PDB entry 8VCJ | electron microscopy, 3.32 A resolution | chains G and X of the 11 polymer chains in the assembly

[Chain G]
Molecule: Transposon Tn7 transposition protein TnsC
From: Escherichia coli
Reference sequence: P05846 (TNSC_ECOLX); numbering as in UniProt (aligned over 1-503)
Chain sequence (523 residues; each row starts with the number of its first residue):
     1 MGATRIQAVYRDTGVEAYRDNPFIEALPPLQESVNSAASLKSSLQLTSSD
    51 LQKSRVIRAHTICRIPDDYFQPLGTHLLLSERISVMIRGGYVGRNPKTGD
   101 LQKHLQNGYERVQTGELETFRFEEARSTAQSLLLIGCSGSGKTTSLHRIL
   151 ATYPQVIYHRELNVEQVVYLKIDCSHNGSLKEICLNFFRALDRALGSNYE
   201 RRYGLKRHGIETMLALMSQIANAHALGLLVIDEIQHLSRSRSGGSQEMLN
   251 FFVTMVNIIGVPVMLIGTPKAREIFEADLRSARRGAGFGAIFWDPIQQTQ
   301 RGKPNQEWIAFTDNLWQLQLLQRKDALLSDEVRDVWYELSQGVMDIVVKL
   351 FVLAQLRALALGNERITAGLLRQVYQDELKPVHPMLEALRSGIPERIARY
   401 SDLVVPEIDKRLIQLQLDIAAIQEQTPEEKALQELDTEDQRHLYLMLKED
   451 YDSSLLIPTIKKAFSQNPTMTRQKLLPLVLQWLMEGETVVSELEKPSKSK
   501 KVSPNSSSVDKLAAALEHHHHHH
Not modelled in the structure: 1, 279-287, 406-523
Sequence notes: engineered mutation Gly2 (Ser in P05846); expression tag (504-523)
Bound ions: Mg2+: Thr143 (together with ATP-gamma-S)
Small-molecule neighbours: ATP-gamma-S (AGS; phosphothiophosphoric acid-adenylate ester): Pro66, Tyr69, Phe70, Gln71, Leu73, His76, Ser138, Gly139, Ser140, Gly141, Lys142, Thr143, Thr144, Glu233, Thr268, Phe311, Met344, Asp345, Val348

[Chain X]
Molecule: Transposon Tn7 transposition protein TnsD
From: Escherichia coli
Reference sequence: P13991 (TNSD_ECOLX); residues 1-318 here = UniProt positions 1-318
Chain sequence (318 residues; row label = number of the first residue in the row):
     1 MRNFPVPYSNELIYSTIARAGVYQGIVSPKQLLDEVYGNRKVVATLGLPS
    51 HLGVIARHLHQTGRYAVQQLIYEHTLFPLYAPFVGKERRDEAIRLMEYQA
   101 QGAVHLMLGVAASRVKSDNRFRYCPDCVALQLNRYGEAFWQRDWYLPALP
   151 YCPKHGALVFFDRAVDDHRHQFWALGHTELLSDYPKDSLSQLTALAAYIA
   201 PLLDAPRAQELSPSLEQWTLFYQRLAQDLGLTKSKHIRHDLVAERVRQTF
   251 SDEALEKLDLKLAENKDTCWLKSIFRKHRKAFSYLQHSIVWQALLPKLTV
   301 IEALQQASALTEHSITTR
Not modelled in the structure: 311-318
Bound ions: Zn2+: Cys124, Cys127, Cys152, His155
Curated features (UniProtKB/Swiss-Prot):
  - DNA-binding region: Tyr222 to Leu241 (H-T-H motif)

[Interface between chain G and chain X]
Residue-residue contacts - 40 pairs, chain G then chain X:
  Gly99(G) with Tyr135(X)
  Gln102(G) with Tyr8(X); Tyr23(X); Tyr135(X); Glu137(X)
  Leu105(G) with Val22(X); Tyr23(X), hydrophobic
  Gln106(G) with Gly136(X); Glu137(X), hydrogen bond
  Tyr109(G) with Val22(X), hydrophobic
  Arg121(G) with Gly176(X); His177(X); Thr178(X)
  Phe122(G) with His177(X)
  Tyr158(G) with Gln61(X); Thr62(X)
  Arg160(G) with Thr62(X)
  Leu162(G) with Thr62(X)
  Asn163(G) with Asn3(X); Phe4(X), hydrogen bond (side chain-backbone); His58(X); Leu59(X); Thr62(X)
  Val164(G) with Asn3(X)
  Glu165(G) with Arg2(X); Asn3(X)
  Leu195(G) with Arg2(X), hydrogen bond (backbone-side chain)
  Gly196(G) with Arg2(X)
  Ser197(G) with Arg2(X)
  Arg202(G) with Gln24(X), hydrogen bond; Gln31(X); Glu35(X), salt bridge
  Tyr203(G) with Gln24(X), hydrogen bond (side chain-backbone)
  Lys206(G) with Gln31(X)
  Leu216(G) with Gly25(X)
  Gln219(G) with Val22(X), hydrogen bond (side chain-backbone); Tyr23(X)
  Ala223(G) with Asn3(X), hydrogen bond (backbone-side chain); Tyr23(X)
  His224(G) with Asn3(X), hydrogen bond
Interface residues without a listed pair, chain G (27 interface residues in all): Arg5, Val112, Tyr199, Ile220
Interface residues without a listed pair, chain X (24 interface residues in all): Val6, Gly21, Ile26, Val27

[Summary]
Chain G and chain X form an interface of 27 and 24 residues respectively; the contacts include 8 hydrogen
bonds and 1 salt bridge. Polar contacts include Arg202(G)-Glu35(X), Gln106(G)-Glu137(X) and Asn163(G)-Phe4(X).
Chain G binds ATP-gamma-S. Cys124(X), Cys127(X), Cys152(X) and His155(X) form the Zn2+ site.
Chain G is Transposon Tn7 transposition protein TnsC and chain X is Transposon Tn7 transposition protein TnsD,
both from Escherichia coli; the structure, CryoEM structure of the TnsC(1-503)-TnsD(1-318)-DNA complex in a
7:2:1 stoichiometry from E. coli Tn7 bound to ..., was determined by electron microscopy (same publication as
8GLU, 8GLW, 8GLX and 8VCT).
